PDB entry 8J03 | electron microscopy, 2.70 A resolution | chains A and I of the 8 polymer chains in the assembly

[Chain A (and I)]
Molecule: Potassium voltage-gated channel subfamily KQT member 2
Source organism: Homo sapiens
Notes: chain I of this document is another copy of the same molecule, construct and numbering; everything in this record applies to it too
Reference sequence: O43526 (KCNQ2_HUMAN); residue numbers follow UniProt; this construct covers 64-703
Amino-acid sequence (656 residues; row label = number of the first residue in the row):
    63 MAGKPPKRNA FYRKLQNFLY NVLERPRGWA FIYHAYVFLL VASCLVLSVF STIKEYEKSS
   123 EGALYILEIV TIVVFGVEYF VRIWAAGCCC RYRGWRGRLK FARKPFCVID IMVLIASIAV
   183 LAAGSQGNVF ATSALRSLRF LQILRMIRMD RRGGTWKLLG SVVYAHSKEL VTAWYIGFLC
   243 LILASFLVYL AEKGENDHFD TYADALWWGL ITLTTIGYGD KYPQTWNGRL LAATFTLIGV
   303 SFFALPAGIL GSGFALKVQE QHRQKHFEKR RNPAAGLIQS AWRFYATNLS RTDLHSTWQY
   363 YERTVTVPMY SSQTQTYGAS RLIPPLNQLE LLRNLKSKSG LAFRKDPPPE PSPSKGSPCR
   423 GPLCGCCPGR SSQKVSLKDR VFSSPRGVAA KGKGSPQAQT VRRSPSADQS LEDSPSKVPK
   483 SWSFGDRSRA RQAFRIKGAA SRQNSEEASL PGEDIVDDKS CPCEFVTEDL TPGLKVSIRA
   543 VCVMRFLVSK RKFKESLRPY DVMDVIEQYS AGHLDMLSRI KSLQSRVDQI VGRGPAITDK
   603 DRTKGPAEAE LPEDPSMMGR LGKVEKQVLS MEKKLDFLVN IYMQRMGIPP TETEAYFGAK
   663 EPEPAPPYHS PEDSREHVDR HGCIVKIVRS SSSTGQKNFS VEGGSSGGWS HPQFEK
Not modelled in the structure: 63-69, 185-194, 349-534, 596-718
Sequence notes: initiating methionine (63); conflict Ala104 (Phe in O43526), Val703 (Ala in O43526); expression tag (704-718)
Residues lining bound ligands:
  - cannabidiol (P0T), molecule 1: Leu232, Ala235, Trp236, Gly239, Phe240, Phe304, Phe305, Pro308, Leu312
  - cannabidiol (P0T), molecule 2: Leu299, Ile300, Ser303, Phe304

[How chain A and chain I interact]
Pairs across the interface (76; chain A residue first):
  Ala227(A) - Val320(I)
  His228(A) - Ala317(I)
  His228(A) - Val320(I)
  Lys230(A) - Gly216(I)
  Lys230(A) - Thr217(I)
  Lys230(A) - Leu220(I)
  Glu231(A) - Leu220(I)
  Glu231(A) - Phe316(I)
  Glu231(A) - Val320(I)
  Thr234(A) - Thr217(I)  hydrogen bond (side chain-backbone)
  Trp236(A) - Phe100(I)  hydrophobic
  Tyr237(A) - Ile209(I)
  Tyr237(A) - Thr217(I)
  Tyr237(A) - Trp218(I)
  Ile238(A) - Leu221(I)  hydrophobic
  Leu241(A) - Trp218(I)  hydrophobic
  Phe248(A) - Arg201(I)
  Thr263(A) - Thr114(I)
  Thr263(A) - Ile115(I)
  Tyr264(A) - Thr114(I)
  Ala265(A) - Val111(I)  hydrophobic
  Ala265(A) - Ile115(I)  hydrophobic
  Leu268(A) - Val111(I)  hydrophobic
  Trp270(A) - Tyr280(I)  hydrogen bond
  Thr274(A) - Ile278(I)
  Thr274(A) - Tyr280(I)
  Thr277(A) - Thr276(I)
  Thr277(A) - Thr277(I)
  Thr277(A) - Ile278(I)
  Ile278(A) - Ile278(I)
  Gly279(A) - Ile278(I)
  Gly279(A) - Gly279(I)
  Gly279(A) - Tyr280(I)
  Tyr280(A) - Tyr280(I)
  Gly281(A) - Tyr280(I)
  Lys283(A) - Tyr280(I)
  Tyr284(A) - Tyr280(I)  hydrophobic
  Tyr284(A) - Asp282(I)
  Pro285(A) - Trp269(I)  hydrophobic
  Trp288(A) - Ala265(I)
  Trp288(A) - Asp266(I)
  Arg291(A) - Trp269(I)
  Arg291(A) - Asp282(I)  salt bridge
  Arg291(A) - Lys283(I)
  Ala295(A) - Leu272(I)  hydrophobic
  Leu299(A) - Leu272(I)  hydrophobic
  Leu299(A) - Phe305(I)  hydrophobic
  Phe304(A) - Leu221(I)  hydrophobic
  Ala306(A) - Ala309(I)  hydrophobic
  Leu307(A) - Ala309(I)
  Leu307(A) - Leu312(I)  hydrophobic
  Leu307(A) - Gly313(I)
  Leu307(A) - Phe316(I)  hydrophobic
  Gly310(A) - Gly313(I)
  Ile311(A) - Gly313(I)
  Ile311(A) - Phe316(I)  hydrophobic
  Ser314(A) - Ser314(I)  hydrogen bond
  Ser314(A) - Ala317(I)
  Gly315(A) - Ala317(I)
  Leu318(A) - Ala317(I)
  Leu318(A) - Leu318(I)  hydrophobic
  Leu318(A) - Gln321(I)
  Met565(A) - Arg325(I)
  Met565(A) - His328(I)
  Met565(A) - Phe329(I)  hydrophobic
  Ile568(A) - Val567(I)  hydrophobic
  Tyr571(A) - Tyr571(I)
  His575(A) - Gly574(I)
  Met578(A) - Arg581(I)
  Leu579(A) - Arg581(I)
  Ile582(A) - Arg581(I)
  Leu585(A) - Leu585(I)  hydrophobic
  Gln586(A) - Ser584(I)  hydrogen bond
  Val589(A) - Arg588(I)
  Ile592(A) - Ile592(I)  hydrophobic
  Val593(A) - Arg588(I)
Also at the interface, not in a pair above, chain A (54 interface residues in all): Ile244, Ala294, Thr298, Val302, Ser303, Asp563
Also at the interface, not in a pair above, chain I (49 interface residues in all): Ile205, Asp212, Arg214, Pro308, Val564, Gln570

[Overview]
54 residues of chain A face 49 of chain I across their interface; the contacts include 4 hydrogen bonds and 1
salt bridge. Polar contacts include Arg291(A)-Asp282(I), Thr234(A)-Thr217(I) and Trp270(A)-Tyr280(I). Chain A
binds cannabidiol.
Chain A and chain I are both Potassium voltage-gated channel subfamily KQT member 2 (Homo sapiens); the
structure, Human KCNQ2(F104A)-CaM-PIP2-CBD complex in state I, was determined by electron microscopy,
deposited together with 8J00, 8J01, 8J02, 8J04, 8J05 and 8W4U.
